5AJY - chain A; structure by X-ray diffraction, 2.37 A resolution.

== Chain A ==
Molecule: 6-phosphofructo-2-kinase/fructose-2,6-bisphosphatase 3
Organism: Homo sapiens
Notes: EC 2.7.1.105, 3.1.3.46
Reference sequence: Q16875 (F263_HUMAN); residues 0-519 here correspond to UniProt positions 1-520 (UniProt number = residue number + 1)
Sequence (520 residues; row label = number of the first residue in the row; numbering starts at 0):
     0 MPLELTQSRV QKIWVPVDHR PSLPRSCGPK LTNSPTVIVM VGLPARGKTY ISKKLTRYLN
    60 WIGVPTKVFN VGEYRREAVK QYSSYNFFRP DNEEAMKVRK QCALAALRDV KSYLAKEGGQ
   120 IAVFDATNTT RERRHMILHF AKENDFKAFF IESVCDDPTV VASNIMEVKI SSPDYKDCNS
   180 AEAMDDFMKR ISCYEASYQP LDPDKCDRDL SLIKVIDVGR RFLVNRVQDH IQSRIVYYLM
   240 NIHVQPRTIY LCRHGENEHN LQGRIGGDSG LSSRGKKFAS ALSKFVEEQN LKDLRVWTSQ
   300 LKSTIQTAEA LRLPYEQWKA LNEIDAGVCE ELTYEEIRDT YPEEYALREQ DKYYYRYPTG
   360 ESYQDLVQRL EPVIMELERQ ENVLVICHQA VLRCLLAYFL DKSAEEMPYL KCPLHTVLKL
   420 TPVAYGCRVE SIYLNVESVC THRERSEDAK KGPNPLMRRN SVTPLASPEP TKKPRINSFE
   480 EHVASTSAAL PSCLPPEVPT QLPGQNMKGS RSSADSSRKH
Disordered / not traced: 0, 27-31, 445-519
Swiss-Prot annotation at these positions:
  - active site: Asp124, Cys154, His253 (Tele-phosphohistidine intermediate), Glu322 (Proton donor/acceptor)
  - binding site (ATP): Gly41 to Tyr49, Asn163 to Lys168, Tyr344 to Arg347, Gln388 to Arg392, Tyr424
  - binding site (beta-D-fructose 6-phosphate): Arg74, Arg98, Thr126, Arg132, Lys168, Arg189, Tyr193
  - binding site (beta-D-fructose 2,6-bisphosphate): Arg252, Asn259, Gly265, Tyr333, Arg347, Lys351, Tyr362, Gln388, Arg392
  - site (Transition state stabilizer): Arg252, Asn259, His387
  - modified residue: Ser460 (Phosphoserine), Thr462 (Phosphothreonine), Ser466 (Phosphoserine), Thr470 (Phosphothreonine)
Small-molecule neighbours:
  - 87T (N-(4-{[3-(1-methyl-1H-pyrazol-4-yl)-1H-indol-5-yl]oxy}phenyl)glycinamide): Arg45, Gly46, Tyr49, Ile50, Ser152, Val159, Asn163, Val214, Val217, Gly218, Phe221, Leu238, Met239, Ile241, His242, Val243
  - 6-O-phosphono-beta-D-fructofuranose (F6P): Arg252, Asn259, Ile264, Gly265, Glu322, Ile323, Tyr333, Arg347, Lys351, Tyr362, Gln388, Ala389, Arg392, Thr440
  - phosphonic acid (PHS): Arg252, His253, Asn256, Asn259, Glu322, His387, Gln388

== Overview ==
Ligands of chain A: phosphonic acid, 6-O-phosphono-beta-D-fructofuranose and compound 87T. Curated annotation
(UniProt) lists 4 active-site residues, 25 ATP-binding residues, 7 beta-D-fructose 6-phosphate-binding
residues and 9 beta-D-fructose 2,6-bisphosphate-binding residues.
Chain A is 6-phosphofructo-2-kinase/fructose-2,6-bisphosphatase 3 (Homo sapiens); the structure, Human PFKFB3
in complex with an indole inhibitor 4, was determined by X-ray diffraction together with 5AJV, 5AJW, 5AJX,
5AJZ and 5AK0 from the same study.
